Entry 2V4A (X-ray diffraction, 1.93 A resolution); this record covers chain A.

# Chain A
Molecule: Prolyl-4 hydroxylase
Organism: Chlamydomonas reinhardtii
Sequence (233 residues; each row starts with the number of its first residue):
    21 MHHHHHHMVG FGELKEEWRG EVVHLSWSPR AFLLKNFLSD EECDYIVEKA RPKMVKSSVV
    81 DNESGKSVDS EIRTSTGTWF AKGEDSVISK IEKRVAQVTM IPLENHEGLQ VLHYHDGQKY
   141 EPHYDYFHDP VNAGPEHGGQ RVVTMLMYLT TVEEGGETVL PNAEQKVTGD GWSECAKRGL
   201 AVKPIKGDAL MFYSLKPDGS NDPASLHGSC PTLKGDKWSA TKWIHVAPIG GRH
Not modelled in the structure: 21-27, 33-35, 77-93, 136-155, 250-253
Modified / non-standard residues: Mse21 (selenomethionine); Mse28, Mse74, Mse120, Mse165, Mse167, Mse211 (selenomethionine; parent Met)
Disulfides: Cys195-Cys230

# Summary
Chain A is Prolyl-4 hydroxylase (Chlamydomonas reinhardtii); the structure, Crystal structure of the
SeMet-labeled prolyl-4 hydroxylase (P4H) type I from green algae Chlamydomonas reinhardtii, was determined by
X-ray diffraction together with 2JIG and 2JIJ from the same study.
